4ZH4 - chains C and D of the 6 polymer chains in the assembly; structure by X-ray diffraction, 3.99 A resolution.

[Chain C]
Name: DNA-directed RNA polymerase subunit beta
Source organism: Escherichia coli (strain K12)
Notes: EC 2.7.7.6
UniProtKB: P0A8V2 (RPOB_ECOLI); residue numbers follow UniProt; this construct covers 1-1342
Sequence (1342 residues; row label = number of the first residue in the row):
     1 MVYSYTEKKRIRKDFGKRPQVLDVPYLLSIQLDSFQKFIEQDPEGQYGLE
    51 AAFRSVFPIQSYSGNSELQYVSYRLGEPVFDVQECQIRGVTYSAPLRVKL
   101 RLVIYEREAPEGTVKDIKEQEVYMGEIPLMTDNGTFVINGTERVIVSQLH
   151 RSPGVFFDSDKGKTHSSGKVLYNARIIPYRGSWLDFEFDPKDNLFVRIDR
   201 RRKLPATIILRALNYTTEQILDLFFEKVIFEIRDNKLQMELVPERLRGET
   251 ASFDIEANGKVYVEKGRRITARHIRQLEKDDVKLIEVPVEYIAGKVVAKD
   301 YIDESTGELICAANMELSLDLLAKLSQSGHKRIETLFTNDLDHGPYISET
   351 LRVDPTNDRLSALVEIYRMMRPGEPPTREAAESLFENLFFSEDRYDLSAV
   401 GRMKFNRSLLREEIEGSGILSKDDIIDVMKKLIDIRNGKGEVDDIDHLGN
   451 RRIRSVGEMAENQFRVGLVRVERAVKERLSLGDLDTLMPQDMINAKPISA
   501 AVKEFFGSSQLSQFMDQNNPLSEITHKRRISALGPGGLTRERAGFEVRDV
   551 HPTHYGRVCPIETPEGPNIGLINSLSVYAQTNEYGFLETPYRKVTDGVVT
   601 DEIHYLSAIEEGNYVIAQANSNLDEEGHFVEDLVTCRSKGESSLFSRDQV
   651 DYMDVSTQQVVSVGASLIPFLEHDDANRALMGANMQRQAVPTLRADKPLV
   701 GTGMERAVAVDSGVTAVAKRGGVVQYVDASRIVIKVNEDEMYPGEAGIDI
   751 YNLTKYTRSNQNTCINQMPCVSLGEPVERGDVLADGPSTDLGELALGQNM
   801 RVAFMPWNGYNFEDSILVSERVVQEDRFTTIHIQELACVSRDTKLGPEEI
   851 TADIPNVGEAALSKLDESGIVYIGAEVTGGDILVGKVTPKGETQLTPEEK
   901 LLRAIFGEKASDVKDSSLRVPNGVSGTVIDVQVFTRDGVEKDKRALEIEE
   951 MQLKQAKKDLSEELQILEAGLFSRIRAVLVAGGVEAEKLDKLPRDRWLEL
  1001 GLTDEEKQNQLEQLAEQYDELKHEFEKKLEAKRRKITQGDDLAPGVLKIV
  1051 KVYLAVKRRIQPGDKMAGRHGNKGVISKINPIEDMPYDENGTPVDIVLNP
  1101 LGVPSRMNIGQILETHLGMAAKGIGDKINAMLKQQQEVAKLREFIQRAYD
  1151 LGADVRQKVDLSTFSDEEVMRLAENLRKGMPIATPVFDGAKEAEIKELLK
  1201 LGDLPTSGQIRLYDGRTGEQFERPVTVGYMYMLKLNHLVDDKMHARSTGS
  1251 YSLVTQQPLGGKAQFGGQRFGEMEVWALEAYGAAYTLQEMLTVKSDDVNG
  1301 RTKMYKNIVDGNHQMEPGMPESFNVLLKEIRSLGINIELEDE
Unresolved in the structure: 1-2
Residues lining bound ligands: CBRP18 (4OE; 5-(4-fluorophenyl)-4-[4-fluoro-3-(trifluoromethyl)phenyl]-1H-pyrazole): Val-550, His-551, Pro-552, Tyr-555, Arg-637, Gly-640, Glu-641, Ser-642
UniProt features mapped onto this chain:
  - modified residue (N6-acetyllysine): Lys-1022, Lys-1200
  - mutagenesis: Ile-561 (I561S: Resistant to antibiotics salinamide A and B), Ile-569 (I569S: Resistant to antibiotics salinamide A and B), Ala-665 (A665E: Resistant to antibiotics salinamide A and B), Asp-675 (D675A/G: Resistant to antibiotics salinamide A and B), Asn-677 (N677H/K: Resistant to antibiotics salinamide A and B), Leu-680 (L680M: Resistant to antibiotics salinamide A and B), Glu-813 (E813K: Disrupts the enzyme's active center)
From the paper describing this entry:
  - binding site for CBRP18: Pro-552, Tyr-555, Arg-637, Gly-640, Ser-642

[Chain D]
Name: DNA-directed RNA polymerase subunit beta'
Source organism: Escherichia coli (strain K12)
Notes: EC 2.7.7.6
UniProtKB: P0A8T7 (RPOC_ECOLI); residues 1-1407 here = UniProt positions 1-1407
Sequence (1407 residues; numbered 1 to 1407; the number before each row is that of its first residue):
     1 MKDLLKFLKAQTKTEEFDAIKIALASPDMIRSWSFGEVKKPETINYRTFK
    51 PERDGLFCARIFGPVKDYECLCGKYKRLKHRGVICEKCGVEVTQTKVRRE
   101 RMGHIELASPTAHIWFLKSLPSRIGLLLDMPLRDIERVLYFESYVVIEGG
   151 MTNLERQQILTEEQYLDALEEFGDEFDAKMGAEAIQALLKSMDLEQECEQ
   201 LREELNETNSETKRKKLTKRIKLLEAFVQSGNKPEWMILTVLPVLPPDLR
   251 PLVPLDGGRFATSDLNDLYRRVINRNNRLKRLLDLAAPDIIVRNEKRMLQ
   301 EAVDALLDNGRRGRAITGSNKRPLKSLADMIKGKQGRFRQNLLGKRVDYS
   351 GRSVITVGPYLRLHQCGLPKKMALELFKPFIYGKLELRGLATTIKAAKKM
   401 VEREEAVVWDILDEVIREHPVLLNRAPTLHRLGIQAFEPVLIEGKAIQLH
   451 PLVCAAYNADFDGDQMAVHVPLTLEAQLEARALMMSTNNILSPANGEPII
   501 VPSQDVVLGLYYMTRDCVNAKGEGMVLTGPKEAERLYRSGLASLHARVKV
   551 RITEYEKDANGELVAKTSLKDTTVGRAILWMIVPKGLPYSIVNQALGKKA
   601 ISKMLNTCYRILGLKPTVIFADQIMYTGFAYAARSGASVGIDDMVIPEKK
   651 HEIISEAEAEVAEIQEQFQSGLVTAGERYNKVIDIWAAANDRVSKAMMDN
   701 LQTETVINRDGQEEKQVSFNSIYMMADSGARGSAAQIRQLAGMRGLMAKP
   751 DGSIIETPITANFREGLNVLQYFISTHGARKGLADTALKTANSGYLTRRL
   801 VDVAQDLVVTEDDCGTHEGIMMTPVIEGGDVKEPLRDRVLGRVTAEDVLK
   851 PGTADILVPRNTLLHEQWCDLLEENSVDAVKVRSVVSCDTDFGVCAHCYG
   901 RDLARGHIINKGEAIGVIAAQSIGEPGTQLTMRTFHIGGAASRAAAESSI
   951 QVKNKGSIKLSNVKSVVNSSGKLVITSRNTELKLIDEFGRTKESYKVPYG
  1001 AVLAKGDGEQVAGGETVANWDPHTMPVITEVSGFVRFTDMIDGQTITRQT
  1051 DELTGLSSLVVLDSAERTAGGKDLRPALKIVDAQGNDVLIPGTDMPAQYF
  1101 LPGKAIVQLEDGVQISSGDTLARIPQESGGTKDITGGLPRVADLFEARRP
  1151 KEPAILAEISGIVSFGKETKGKRRLVITPVDGSDPYEEMIPKWRQLNVFE
  1201 GERVERGDVISDGPEAPHDILRLRGVHAVTRYIVNEVQDVYRLQGVKIND
  1251 KHIEVIVRQMLRKATIVNAGSSDFLEGEQVEYSRVKIANRELEANGKVGA
  1301 TYSRDLLGITKASLATESFISAASFQETTRVLTEAAVAGKRDELRGLKEN
  1351 VIVGRLIPAGTGYAYHQDRMRRRAAGEAPAAPQVTAEDASASLAELLNAG
  1401 LGGSDNE
Unresolved in the structure: 1-7, 330-344, 932-1134, 1377-1407
Bound ions: Zn2+ site 1: Cys-70, Cys-72, Cys-85; Zn2+ site 2: Cys-814, Cys-888, Cys-895, Cys-898
Residues lining bound ligands:
  - CBRP18 (4OE; 5-(4-fluorophenyl)-4-[4-fluoro-3-(trifluoromethyl)phenyl]-1H-pyrazole): Lys-749, Pro-750, Ile-755, Leu-770, Phe-773, Ile-774, His-777
  - Mg2+ (MG): Asp-460, Asp-462, Asp-464
UniProt features mapped onto this chain:
  - binding site (Zn(2+)): Cys-70, Cys-72, Cys-85, Cys-88, Cys-814, Cys-888, Cys-895, Cys-898
  - binding site (Mg(2+)): Asp-460, Asp-462, Asp-464
  - modified residue: Lys-983 (N6-acetyllysine)
  - mutagenesis: Gln-504 (Q504P: Resistant to antibiotics salinamide A and B), Asn-690 (N690D: Resistant to antibiotics salinamide A and B), Met-697 (M697V: Resistant to antibiotics salinamide A and B), Ala-735 (A735T: Resistant to antibiotics salinamide A and B), Arg-738 (R738C/H/P/S: Resistant to antibiotics salinamide A and B), Ala-748 (A748E: Resistant to antibiotics salinamide A and B), Pro-758 (P758S/T: Resistant to antibiotics salinamide A and B), Phe-763 (F763C: Resistant to antibiotics salinamide A and B), Ser-775 (S775A: Resistant to antibiotics salinamide A and B), Ala-779 (A779T/V: Resistant to antibiotics salinamide A and B), Arg-780 (R780C: Resistant to antibiotics salinamide A and B), Gly-782 (G782A/C: Resistant to antibiotics salinamide A and B), 1 further mutagenesis entry in UniProt
From the paper describing this entry:
  - binding site for CBRP18: Pro-750, Ile-755, Leu-770, Phe-773, Ile-774, His-777

[How chain C and chain D interact]
Residue-residue contacts (327):
  Phe-545(C) with His-777(D); Lys-781(D); Ala-784(D), hydrophobic
  Arg-548(C) with Arg-780(D), hydrogen bond (backbone-side chain)
  Asp-549(C) with Pro-750(D); His-777(D), salt bridge
  Val-550(C) with Phe-773(D), hydrophobic; His-777(D); Arg-780(D)
  Tyr-555(C) with Val-769(D); Phe-773(D), hydrophobic
  Pro-560(C) with Phe-773(D), hydrophobic; Thr-776(D); Arg-780(D), hydrogen bond (backbone-side chain)
  Ile-561(C) with Tyr-772(D), hydrophobic; Thr-776(D)
  Ile-569(C) with Arg-780(D)
  Gly-570(C) with Arg-780(D)
  Asn-573(C) with Arg-780(D), hydrogen bond
  Gln-618(C) with Val-769(D); Leu-770(D)
  Asn-620(C) with Asn-768(D)
  Glu-641(C) with Lys-749(D), salt bridge
  Val-660(C) with Val-769(D), hydrophobic; Phe-773(D), hydrophobic
  Leu-671(C) with Tyr-772(D)
  Glu-672(C) with Leu-767(D)
  His-673(C) with Phe-763(D), hydrogen bond (side chain-backbone); Arg-764(D), hydrogen bond (side chain-backbone); Glu-765(D), hydrogen bond (side chain-backbone); Gly-766(D)
  Asp-674(C) with Tyr-772(D), hydrogen bond (backbone-side chain)
  Asp-675(C) with Phe-763(D); Tyr-772(D)
  Ala-676(C) with Tyr-772(D); Ala-779(D), hydrophobic
  Asn-677(C) with Ala-779(D); Leu-783(D)
  Ala-679(C) with Tyr-772(D)
  Leu-680(C) with Leu-783(D), hydrophobic
  Phe-804(C) with Ala-637(D); Ser-638(D), hydrogen bond (backbone-side chain)
  Met-805(C) with Ala-633(D); Ala-637(D)
  Pro-806(C) with Asp-505(D); Ala-632(D); Ala-633(D); Ala-637(D)
  Asn-808(C) with Pro-359(D); Phe-629(D); Ala-633(D)
  Gly-809(C) with Val-357(D); Pro-359(D); Phe-629(D)
  Tyr-810(C) with Val-357(D); Pro-359(D), hydrophobic; Tyr-360(D)
  Asn-811(C) with Asp-505(D)
  Phe-812(C) with Val-357(D), hydrophobic; Pro-451(D); Phe-461(D), hydrophobic; Ser-503(D); Gln-504(D), hydrogen bond (backbone-side chain); Asp-505(D); Phe-629(D), hydrophobic
  Glu-813(C) with Ala-459(D); Asp-460(D); Phe-461(D); Gln-504(D)
  Asp-814(C) with Phe-461(D)
  Ser-815(C) with Val-357(D); Phe-461(D)
  Arg-841(C) with Asp-256(D); Gly-257(D)
  Lys-844(C) with Arg-47(D)
  Gln-894(C) with Lys-66(D)
  Pro-897(C) with Arg-77(D)
  Pro-1044(C) with Gly-257(D)
  Gln-1061(C) with Lys-445(D)
  Pro-1062(C) with Ala-446(D)
  Gly-1063(C) with Val-354(D); Ala-446(D)
  Lys-1065(C) with Asp-462(D); Gly-463(D)
  Lys-1073(C) with Asp-462(D)
  Gly-1074(C) with Phe-461(D)
  Val-1075(C) with Val-354(D), hydrophobic; Ile-355(D); Phe-461(D), hydrogen bond (backbone-backbone); Gly-463(D)
  Ser-1077(C) with Thr-356(D); Val-357(D)
  Asn-1099(C) with Asp-505(D), hydrogen bond
  Pro-1100(C) with Ala-637(D); Ser-638(D); Val-639(D)
  Leu-1101(C) with Gln-504(D); Asp-505(D); Leu-508(D), hydrophobic; Met-725(D), hydrophobic; Ala-730(D), hydrophobic; Arg-731(D)
  Val-1103(C) with Val-639(D), hydrophobic
  Pro-1104(C) with Met-725(D), hydrophobic
  Ser-1105(C) with Arg-731(D); Gln-736(D), hydrogen bond (backbone-side chain)
  Arg-1106(C) with Arg-731(D)
  Met-1107(C) with Gln-736(D); Leu-740(D), hydrophobic; Phe-763(D), hydrophobic
  Ile-1109(C) with Met-644(D), hydrophobic; Leu-740(D), hydrophobic; Phe-763(D)
  Ile-1112(C) with Val-639(D); Ile-641(D)
  Leu-1113(C) with Ile-641(D), hydrophobic
  His-1116(C) with Ile-641(D)
  Phe-1187(C) with Leu-767(D); Tyr-772(D), hydrophobic
  Glu-1192(C) with Ile-641(D); Asp-642(D); Arg-764(D), salt bridge
  Lys-1196(C) with Asp-642(D), salt bridge
  Ser-1207(C) with Asp-642(D)
  Gln-1209(C) with Gly-640(D); Asp-643(D)
  Glu-1219(C) with Arg-538(D), salt bridge; Arg-634(D), salt bridge
  Phe-1221(C) with Ala-633(D); Arg-634(D)
  Glu-1222(C) with Tyr-512(D), hydrogen bond; Tyr-537(D), hydrogen bond; Arg-634(D), salt bridge; Ser-635(D); Gly-636(D)
  Arg-1223(C) with Tyr-512(D); Ser-635(D); Gly-636(D); Ala-637(D); Phe-719(D), hydrogen bond (side chain-backbone); Asn-720(D); Ser-721(D), hydrogen bond; Met-724(D)
  Pro-1224(C) with Gly-636(D)
  Val-1225(C) with Gly-636(D); Ser-638(D)
  Thr-1226(C) with Ser-638(D), hydrogen bond (backbone-side chain); Val-639(D), hydrogen bond (side chain-backbone); Gly-640(D)
  Val-1239(C) with Lys-445(D); Ala-446(D)
  Asp-1240(C) with Lys-445(D)
  Lys-1242(C) with Arg-352(D); Val-354(D); Gln-465(D)
  Met-1243(C) with Arg-352(D); Ser-353(D); Met-372(D), hydrophobic; Lys-445(D)
  His-1244(C) with Gly-351(D); Arg-352(D), hydrogen bond (backbone-backbone); Met-372(D)
  Ala-1245(C) with Ser-350(D); Glu-375(D)
  Arg-1246(C) with Asp-348(D), salt bridge; Tyr-349(D), hydrogen bond (backbone-backbone); Ser-350(D), hydrogen bond (backbone-backbone); Leu-376(D)
  Ser-1247(C) with Asp-348(D); Tyr-349(D), hydrogen bond (backbone-backbone); Glu-375(D), hydrogen bond; Leu-376(D); Lys-378(D)
  Thr-1248(C) with Asp-348(D)
  Tyr-1251(C) with Asp-348(D), hydrogen bond
  Leu-1253(C) with Arg-99(D), hydrogen bond (backbone-side chain); Pro-251(D), hydrophobic
  Val-1254(C) with Arg-99(D), hydrogen bond (backbone-side chain)
  Gln-1256(C) with Lys-96(D); Arg-99(D)
  Gln-1257(C) with Lys-345(D)
  Pro-1258(C) with Arg-346(D); Val-347(D); Asp-348(D)
  Phe-1265(C) with Arg-352(D)
  Gly-1267(C) with Arg-346(D); Val-347(D); Ser-350(D)
  Gln-1268(C) with Lys-345(D); Arg-346(D); Val-347(D), hydrogen bond (backbone-backbone); Ser-350(D), hydrogen bond (backbone-side chain); Gly-351(D); Arg-352(D); Ala-467(D)
  Arg-1269(C) with Lys-345(D); Arg-346(D)
  Phe-1270(C) with Lys-345(D), hydrogen bond (backbone-backbone); Val-347(D), hydrophobic; His-469(D)
  Glu-1272(C) with Arg-798(D), salt bridge; Lys-1348(D), salt bridge
  Met-1273(C) with Thr-428(D)
  Glu-1274(C) with Asn-424(D); Thr-428(D), hydrogen bond; Ile-434(D)
  Trp-1276(C) with Arg-798(D); Val-801(D), hydrophobic; Val-917(D); Gln-921(D), hydrogen bond (backbone-side chain); Lys-1348(D)
  Ala-1277(C) with Gln-921(D)
  Leu-1278(C) with Met-484(D), hydrophobic
  Glu-1279(C) with Gln-805(D), hydrogen bond; Ala-914(D); Leu-1347(D); Val-1351(D); Ile-1357(D)
  Ala-1280(C) with Arg-431(D), hydrogen bond (backbone-side chain); Glu-913(D); Ile-918(D), hydrophobic; Gln-921(D)
  Tyr-1281(C) with Arg-431(D), hydrogen bond (side chain-backbone); Leu-432(D); Ile-434(D), hydrogen bond (side chain-backbone); Gln-435(D); Met-484(D), hydrophobic; Asn-489(D), hydrogen bond
  Gly-1282(C) with Leu-483(D); Gly-1360(D); Thr-1361(D), hydrogen bond (backbone-side chain)
  Ala-1283(C) with Glu-479(D); Leu-483(D); Thr-1361(D)
  Ala-1284(C) with Glu-479(D), hydrogen bond (backbone-side chain); Leu-1356(D); Ile-1357(D); Thr-1361(D); Gly-1362(D)
  Tyr-1285(C) with Glu-475(D); Glu-479(D), hydrogen bond (backbone-side chain); Leu-1356(D); Thr-1361(D)
  Thr-1286(C) with Ala-476(D); Glu-479(D), hydrogen bond
  Leu-1287(C) with Ile-1357(D), hydrophobic
  Gln-1288(C) with Arg-1355(D); Leu-1356(D)
  Glu-1289(C) with Val-470(D); Pro-471(D); Leu-472(D), hydrogen bond (side chain-backbone); Thr-473(D), hydrogen bond (side chain-backbone); Ala-476(D)
  Met-1290(C) with Val-347(D); His-469(D)
  Leu-1291(C) with Lys-345(D), hydrogen bond (backbone-side chain); Val-1351(D); Gly-1354(D)
  Thr-1292(C) with Gly-1354(D), hydrogen bond (side chain-backbone)
  Lys-1294(C) with Val-347(D); Asp-348(D), hydrogen bond (backbone-backbone); Val-470(D), hydrogen bond (side chain-backbone); Leu-472(D)
  Ser-1295(C) with Lys-345(D); Arg-346(D), hydrogen bond (side chain-backbone)
  Asp-1296(C) with Lys-345(D), salt bridge
  Val-1298(C) with Lys-96(D)
  Met-1304(C) with Leu-472(D), hydrophobic
  Tyr-1305(C) with Tyr-349(D); Pro-379(D), hydrophobic; Tyr-382(D)
  Ile-1308(C) with Pro-379(D), hydrophobic; Phe-380(D), hydrophobic
  Val-1309(C) with Pro-379(D); Gly-383(D)
  His-1313(C) with Phe-380(D); Leu-472(D); Leu-474(D); Gln-477(D)
  Gln-1314(C) with Thr-473(D)
  Pro-1320(C) with Val-1353(D); Gly-1354(D)
  Glu-1321(C) with Arg-99(D), salt bridge
  Ser-1322(C) with Lys-345(D)
  Phe-1323(C) with Ile-20(D), hydrophobic; Ile-1352(D); Val-1353(D), hydrophobic
  Val-1325(C) with Arg-99(D); Leu-249(D), hydrophobic
  Lys-1328(C) with Glu-100(D); Leu-245(D); Leu-249(D)
  Ile-1330(C) with Leu-1332(D), hydrophobic
  Arg-1331(C) with Trp-33(D)
  Ser-1332(C) with Pro-243(D); Leu-245(D); Leu-327(D)
  Leu-1333(C) with His-113(D); Trp-115(D), hydrophobic; Leu-307(D), hydrophobic; Leu-327(D), hydrophobic
  Gly-1334(C) with Leu-24(D); Ala-25(D), hydrogen bond (backbone-backbone); His-113(D), hydrogen bond (backbone-side chain)
  Ile-1335(C) with Ile-22(D), hydrophobic; Ala-23(D); Trp-33(D); Phe-116(D), hydrophobic; Ala-1336(D), hydrophobic
  Asn-1336(C) with Lys-21(D); Ile-22(D); Ala-23(D), hydrogen bond (backbone-backbone); Leu-24(D); Met-29(D); Trp-33(D)
  Ile-1337(C) with Lys-21(D)
  Glu-1338(C) with Ile-20(D); Lys-21(D), salt bridge; Met-29(D)
  Leu-1339(C) with Phe-17(D), hydrophobic
  Glu-1340(C) with Asp-18(D), hydrogen bond (backbone-backbone); Lys-21(D); Arg-1341(D), salt bridge
  Asp-1341(C) with Asp-18(D)
  Glu-1342(C) with Glu-15(D); Glu-16(D); Asp-18(D)
Also at the interface, not in a pair above, chain C (161 interface residues in all): His-551, Pro-552, His-554, Cys-559, Thr-563, Ala-619, Thr-657, Trp-807, Gly-923, Ile-1076, Thr-1206, Thr-1217, His-1237, Gly-1249, Thr-1255, Gly-1266, Val-1275, Met-1315, Gly-1318, Met-1319, Glu-1329
Also at the interface, not in a pair above, chain D (172 interface residues in all): Ala-19, Phe-49, Met-102, Leu-239, Asp-248, Val-253, Leu-422, Gly-444, Gln-448, Cys-454, Ala-630, Ile-722, Gly-732, Gln-739, Arg-744, Ser-775, Ile-1320, Ala-1359, Arg-1373

[In short]
The interface between chain C and chain D involves 161 residues on one side and 172 on the other, with 51
hydrogen bonds and 14 salt bridges. Polar pairs include Asp-549(C)/His-777(D), Glu-641(C)/Lys-749(D) and
Glu-1192(C)/Arg-764(D). From the paper: a binding site for CBRP18 at Pro-552(C), Tyr-555(C) and Pro-750(D)
among others.
Here chain C is DNA-directed RNA polymerase subunit beta and chain D is DNA-directed RNA polymerase subunit
beta', both from Escherichia coli (strain K12). Entry 4ZH4 (Crystal structure of Escherichia coli RNA
polymerase in complex with CBRP18) was determined by X-ray diffraction, deposited together with 4ZH2 and 4ZH3.
